9L0D - chains B and C of the 4 polymer chains in the assembly; structure by electron microscopy, 3.41 A resolution.

Chain B:
Name: Vacuolar fusion protein CCZ1 homolog B
From: Homo sapiens
UniProt: P86790 (CCZ1B_HUMAN); numbering as in UniProt (aligned over 1-482)
Sequence (482 residues; row label = number of the first residue in the row):
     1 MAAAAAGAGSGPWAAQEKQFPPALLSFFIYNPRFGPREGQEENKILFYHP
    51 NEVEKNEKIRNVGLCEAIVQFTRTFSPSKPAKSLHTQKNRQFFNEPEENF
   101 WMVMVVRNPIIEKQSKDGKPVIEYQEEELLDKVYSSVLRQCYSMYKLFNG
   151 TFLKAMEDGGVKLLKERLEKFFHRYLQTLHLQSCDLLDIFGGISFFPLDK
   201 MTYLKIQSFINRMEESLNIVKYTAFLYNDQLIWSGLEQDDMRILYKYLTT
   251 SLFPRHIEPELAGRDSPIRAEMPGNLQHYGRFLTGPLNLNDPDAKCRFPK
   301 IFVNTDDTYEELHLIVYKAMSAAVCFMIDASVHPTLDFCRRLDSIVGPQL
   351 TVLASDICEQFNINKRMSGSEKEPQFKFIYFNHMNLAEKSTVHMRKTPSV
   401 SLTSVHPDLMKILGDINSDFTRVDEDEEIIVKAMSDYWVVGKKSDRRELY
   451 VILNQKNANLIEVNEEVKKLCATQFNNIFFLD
Not modelled in the structure: 1-16
UniProt features mapped onto this chain:
  - modified residue: Ala2 (N-acetylalanine), Ser76 (Phosphoserine), Ser266 (Phosphoserine)

Chain C:
Name: Regulator of MON1-CCZ1 complex
From: Homo sapiens
UniProt: Q96DM3 (RMC1_HUMAN); numbering as in UniProt (aligned over 1-657)
Sequence (657 residues; numbered 1 to 657; the number before each row is that of its first residue):
     1 MGEEDYYLELCERPVQFEKANPVNCVFFDEANKQVFAVRSGGATGVVVKG
    51 PDDRNPISFRMDDKGEVKCIKFSLENKILAVQRTSKTVDFCNFIPDNSQL
   101 EYTQECKTKNANILGFCWTSSTEIVFITDQGIEFYQVLPEKRSLKLLKSH
   151 NLNVNWYMYCPESAVILLSTTVLENVLQPFHFRAGTMSKLPKFEIELPAA
   201 PKSTKPSLSERDIAMATIYGQLYVLFLRHHSRTSNSTGAEVVLYHLPREG
   251 ACKKMHILKLNRTGKFALNVVDNLVVVHHQDTETSVIFDIKLRGEFDGSV
   301 TFHHPVLPARSIQPYQIPITGPAAVTSQSPVPCKLYSSSWIVFQPDIIIS
   351 ASQGYLWNLQVKLEPIVNLLPDKGRLMDFLLQRKECKMVILSVCSQMLSE
   401 SDRASLPVIATVFDKLNHEYKKYLDAEQSYAMAVEAGQSRSSPLLKRPVR
   451 TQAVLDQSDVYTHVLSAFVEKKEMPHKFVIAVLMEYIRSLNQFQIAVQHY
   501 LHELVIKTLVQHNLFYMLHQFLQYHVLSDSKPLACLLLSLESFYPPAHQL
   551 SLDMLKRLSTANDEIVEVLLSKHQVLAALRFIRGIGGHDNISARKFLDAA
   601 KQTEDNMLFYTIFRFFEQRNQRLRGSPNFTPGEHCEEHVAFFKQIFGDQA
   651 LMRPTTF

Interface between chain B and chain C:
Residue-residue contacts - 53 pairs, chain B then chain C:
  Phe195(B) - Tyr516(C)
  Phe195(B) - Gln523(C)
  Phe195(B) - Tyr524(C)
  Phe196(B) - Tyr524(C)  hydrogen bond (backbone-side chain)
  Leu198(B) - Tyr524(C)
  Lys200(B) - Asn491(C)
  Lys200(B) - His525(C)
  Met201(B) - Arg488(C)
  Met201(B) - Asn491(C)
  Met201(B) - Gln492(C)
  Tyr203(B) - Gln520(C)
  Tyr203(B) - Phe521(C)
  Tyr203(B) - Tyr524(C)  hydrophobic
  Tyr203(B) - Val526(C)  hydrophobic
  Leu204(B) - Met484(C)  hydrophobic
  Leu204(B) - Ile487(C)  hydrophobic
  Leu204(B) - Arg488(C)
  Leu204(B) - Asn491(C)
  Leu204(B) - Val526(C)  hydrophobic
  Gln207(B) - Phe521(C)
  Ser208(B) - Glu485(C)  hydrogen bond
  Ser208(B) - Arg488(C)
  Asn211(B) - Ala481(C)
  Glu214(B) - Lys477(C)  salt bridge
  Glu215(B) - Arg403(C)  salt bridge
  Glu215(B) - Leu406(C)
  Glu215(B) - Phe478(C)
  Lys221(B) - Lys477(C)
  Leu231(B) - Tyr524(C)
  Ile232(B) - Gln520(C)
  Ile232(B) - Tyr524(C)
  Trp233(B) - Met517(C)  hydrophobic
  Trp233(B) - Gln520(C)
  Trp233(B) - Phe521(C)  hydrophobic
  Ser234(B) - Gln520(C)  hydrogen bond (backbone-side chain)
  Leu236(B) - Tyr516(C)
  Gln238(B) - Tyr516(C)
  Met384(B) - His519(C)
  Met384(B) - Pro546(C)  hydrophobic
  Met384(B) - Gln549(C)
  Asn385(B) - His519(C)
  Asn385(B) - Gln523(C)
  Asp445(B) - Gln549(C)
  Arg447(B) - Gln549(C)
  Phe475(B) - Lys556(C)
  Asn476(B) - Lys556(C)  hydrogen bond (backbone-side chain)
  Asn477(B) - Asp553(C)
  Asn477(B) - Arg557(C)
  Ile478(B) - Asp553(C)
  Ile478(B) - Lys556(C)  hydrogen bond (backbone-side chain)
  Phe479(B) - Leu552(C)
  Phe479(B) - Asp553(C)  hydrogen bond (backbone-side chain)
  Phe479(B) - Lys556(C)
Interface residues without a listed pair, chain B (37 interface residues in all): Pro197, Lys205, Arg212, Val220, Glu237, Asp426, Arg446, Phe480, Leu481
Interface residues without a listed pair, chain C (33 interface residues in all): Ala404, Ser405, Pro407, Ser528, Tyr544, Ile565, Arg580

In short:
Chain B and chain C form an interface of 37 and 33 residues respectively, with 6 hydrogen bonds and 2 salt
bridges. Polar contacts include Glu214(B)-Lys477(C), Glu215(B)-Arg403(C) and Phe196(B)-Tyr524(C).
Here chain B is Vacuolar fusion protein CCZ1 homolog B and chain C is Regulator of MON1-CCZ1 complex, both
from Homo sapiens. Entry 9L0D (Cryo-EM structure of the human MON1A/CCZ1/C18orf8 complex) was determined by
electron microscopy.
